PDB entry 4C06 | X-ray diffraction, 1.60 A resolution | chain A

== Chain A ==
Molecule: Protein arginine N-methyltransferase 6
Source organism: Mus musculus
Notes: EC 2.1.1.-, 2.1.1.125
Reference sequence: Q6NZB1 (ANM6_MOUSE); numbering as in UniProt (aligned over 1-378)
Chain sequence (382 residues; row label = number of the first residue in the row; numbers below 1 keep their minus sign (Arg-3 is residue -3)):
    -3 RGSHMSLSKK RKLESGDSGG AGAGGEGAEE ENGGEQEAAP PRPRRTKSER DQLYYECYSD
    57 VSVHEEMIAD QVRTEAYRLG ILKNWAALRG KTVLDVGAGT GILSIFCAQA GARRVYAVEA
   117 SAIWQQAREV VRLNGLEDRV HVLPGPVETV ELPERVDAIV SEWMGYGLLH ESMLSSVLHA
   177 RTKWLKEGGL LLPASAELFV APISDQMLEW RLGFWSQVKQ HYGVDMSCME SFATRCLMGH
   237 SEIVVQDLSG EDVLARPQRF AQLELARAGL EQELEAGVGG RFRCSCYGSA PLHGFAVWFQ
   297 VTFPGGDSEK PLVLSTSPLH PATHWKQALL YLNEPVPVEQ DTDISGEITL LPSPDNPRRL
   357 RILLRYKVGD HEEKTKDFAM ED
Not modelled in the structure: -3 to 47, 302-305, 378
Sequence notes: expression tag (-3 to 0); variant Leu315 (Phe in Q6NZB1)
Disulfides: Cys53-Cys232
Curated features (UniProtKB/Swiss-Prot):
  - active site: Glu158, Glu167
  - binding site (S-adenosyl-L-methionine): His60, Arg69, Gly93, Glu115, Glu144
  - modified residue: Arg38 (Asymmetric dimethylarginine)

== In short ==
From UniProt: active-site residues Glu158 and Glu167 and 5 S-adenosyl-L-methionine-binding residues.
Chain A is Protein arginine N-methyltransferase 6 (Mus musculus); the structure, Crystal structure of M.
musculus protein arginine methyltransferase PRMT6 with MgCl2, was determined by X-ray diffraction together
with 4C03, 4C04, 4C05, 4C07 and 4C08 from the same study.
